PDB entry 8QRT | X-ray diffraction, 2.00 A resolution | chains AAA and BBB

[Chain AAA (and BBB)]
Protein: Acyl-acp thioesterase
Source organism: Lemna aequinoctialis
Notes: chain BBB of this document is another copy of the same molecule, construct and numbering; everything in this record applies to it too
Amino-acid sequence (320 residues; row label = number of the first residue in the row):
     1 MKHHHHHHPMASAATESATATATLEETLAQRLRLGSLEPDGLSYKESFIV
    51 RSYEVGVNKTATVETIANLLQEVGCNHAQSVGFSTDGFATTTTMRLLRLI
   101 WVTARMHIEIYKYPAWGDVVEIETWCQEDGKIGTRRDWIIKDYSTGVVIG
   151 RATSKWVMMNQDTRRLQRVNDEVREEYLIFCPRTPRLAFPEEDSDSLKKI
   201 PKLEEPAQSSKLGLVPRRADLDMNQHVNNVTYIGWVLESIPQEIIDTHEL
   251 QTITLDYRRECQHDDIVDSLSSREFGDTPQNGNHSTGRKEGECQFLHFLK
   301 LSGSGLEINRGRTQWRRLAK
Unresolved in the structure: 1-34, 275-290 (chain BBB: 1-34, 275-292, 319-320)
Small-molecule neighbours: spirolactam (WP2; (5S)-7-[[2,6-bis(fluoranyl)phenyl]methyl]-3-(3-methylthiophen-2-yl)-1-oxa-2,7-diazaspiro[4.4]non-2-en-6-one): Gln-71, Gly-74, His-77, Ala-78, Val-81, Phe-83, Gly-87, Ala-89, Trp-101, Cys-126, Thr-134, Arg-136, Trp-138, Trp-156, Tyr-177, Phe-180, Cys-181

[How chain AAA and chain BBB interact]
Residue-residue contacts - 54 pairs, chain AAA then chain BBB:
  Phe-48(AAA) with Arg-51(BBB)
  Arg-51(AAA) with Phe-48(BBB); Arg-51(BBB); Glu-54(BBB), salt bridge; Leu-69(BBB); Glu-72(BBB)
  Ser-52(AAA) with Glu-72(BBB), hydrogen bond; Cys-75(BBB)
  Tyr-53(AAA) with Glu-54(BBB); Asn-68(BBB); Gln-71(BBB); Glu-72(BBB)
  Glu-54(AAA) with Arg-51(BBB), salt bridge; Tyr-53(BBB)
  Val-55(AAA) with Met-223(BBB), hydrophobic
  Asn-68(AAA) with Tyr-53(BBB)
  Leu-69(AAA) with Arg-51(BBB); Tyr-53(BBB)
  Glu-72(AAA) with Arg-51(BBB); Ser-52(BBB), hydrogen bond; Tyr-53(BBB), hydrogen bond (side chain-backbone); Trp-116(BBB)
  Cys-75(AAA) with Ser-52(BBB); Trp-116(BBB), hydrophobic
  Asn-76(AAA) with Trp-116(BBB)
  Gln-79(AAA) with Trp-116(BBB)
  Thr-85(AAA) with Trp-116(BBB)
  Trp-116(AAA) with Glu-72(BBB), hydrogen bond; Cys-75(BBB), hydrophobic; Asn-76(BBB); Gln-79(BBB); Thr-85(BBB)
  Val-215(AAA) with Arg-217(BBB)
  Arg-217(AAA) with Arg-217(BBB); Asp-220(BBB), salt bridge; Glu-238(BBB)
  Arg-218(AAA) with Leu-237(BBB), hydrogen bond (side chain-backbone); Glu-238(BBB), hydrogen bond (backbone-side chain); Ile-240(BBB), hydrogen bond (side chain-backbone); Gln-242(BBB); Ile-245(BBB)
  Ala-219(AAA) with Glu-64(BBB)
  Asp-220(AAA) with Arg-217(BBB), salt bridge
  Met-223(AAA) with Ser-52(BBB); Val-55(BBB), hydrophobic; Gly-56(BBB)
  Leu-237(AAA) with Arg-218(BBB), hydrogen bond (backbone-side chain)
  Glu-238(AAA) with Arg-217(BBB); Arg-218(BBB), hydrogen bond (side chain-backbone); Ala-219(BBB)
  Ile-240(AAA) with Arg-218(BBB), hydrogen bond (backbone-side chain)
  Pro-241(AAA) with Arg-218(BBB)
  Gln-242(AAA) with Arg-218(BBB)
  Ile-245(AAA) with Arg-218(BBB)
Interface residues without a listed pair, chain AAA (29 interface residues in all): Ile-49, Glu-64, Trp-235
Interface residues without a listed pair, chain BBB (32 interface residues in all): Ile-49, Lys-59, Thr-231, Trp-235, Pro-241

[Summary]
Chain AAA and chain BBB form an interface of 29 and 32 residues respectively, with 10 hydrogen bonds and 4
salt bridges. Polar contacts include Arg-51(AAA)/Glu-54(BBB), Arg-217(AAA)/Asp-220(BBB) and
Ser-52(AAA)/Glu-72(BBB). Chain AAA binds spirolactam.
Both chains are Acyl-acp thioesterase (Lemna aequinoctialis). Entry 8QRT (Acyl-ACP thioesterase from Lemna
paucicostata in complex with a spirolactam) was determined by X-ray diffraction together with 8QS0 from the
same study.
